PDB entry 8TVU | electron microscopy, 3.00 A resolution | chains T and W of the 24 polymer chains in the assembly

# Chain T (and W)
Protein: Portal protein
From: Salmonella phage P22
Notes: chain W of this document is another copy of the same molecule, construct and numbering; everything in this record applies to it too
UniProt: P26744 (PORTL_BPP22); residue numbers follow UniProt; this construct covers 1-725
Sequence (725 residues; each row starts with the number of its first residue):
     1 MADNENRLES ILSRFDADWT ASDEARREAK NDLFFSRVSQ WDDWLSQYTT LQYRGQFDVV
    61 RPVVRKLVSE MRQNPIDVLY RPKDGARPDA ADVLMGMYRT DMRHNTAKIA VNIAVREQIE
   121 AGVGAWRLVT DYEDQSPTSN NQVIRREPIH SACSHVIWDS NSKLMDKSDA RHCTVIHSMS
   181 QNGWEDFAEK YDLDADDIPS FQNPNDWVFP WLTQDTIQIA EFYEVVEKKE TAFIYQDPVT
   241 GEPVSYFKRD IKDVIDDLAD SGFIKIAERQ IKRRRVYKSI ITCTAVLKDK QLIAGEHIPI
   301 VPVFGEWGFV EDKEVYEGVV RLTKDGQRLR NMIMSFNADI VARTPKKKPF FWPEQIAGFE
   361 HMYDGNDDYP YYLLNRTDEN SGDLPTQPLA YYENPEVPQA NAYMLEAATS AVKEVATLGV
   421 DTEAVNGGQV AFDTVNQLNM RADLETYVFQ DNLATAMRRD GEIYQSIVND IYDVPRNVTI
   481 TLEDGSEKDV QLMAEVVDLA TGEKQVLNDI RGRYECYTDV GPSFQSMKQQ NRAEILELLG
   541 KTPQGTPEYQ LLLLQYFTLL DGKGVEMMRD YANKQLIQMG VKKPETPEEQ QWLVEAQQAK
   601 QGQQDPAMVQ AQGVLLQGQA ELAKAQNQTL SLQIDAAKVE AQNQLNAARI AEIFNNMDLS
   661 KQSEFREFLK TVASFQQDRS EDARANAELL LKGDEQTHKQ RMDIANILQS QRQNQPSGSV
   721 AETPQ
Unresolved in the structure: 1-4, 421-444, 481-491, 648-725
Curated features (UniProtKB/Swiss-Prot):
  - mutagenesis: Val64 (V64A/T/M: Overpackaging), Val303 (V303A/T/M/Y: Overpackaging)

# Chain T / chain W interface
Contacting residue pairs (213; chain T residue first):
  Thr20(T) - Thr213(W)  hydrogen bond (backbone-side chain)
  Asp23(T) - Leu212(W)
  Glu24(T) - Trp211(W)
  Glu24(T) - Leu212(W)  hydrogen bond (side chain-backbone)
  Arg81(T) - Gln529(W)
  Arg81(T) - Leu560(W)
  Lys83(T) - Arg103(W)
  Asp84(T) - Ser526(W)
  Asp84(T) - Met527(W)  hydrogen bond (side chain-backbone)
  Asp84(T) - Lys528(W)
  Pro88(T) - Asp561(W)
  Asp89(T) - Asp561(W)
  Ser160(T) - Ser180(W)
  Asn161(T) - Met179(W)
  Asn161(T) - Ser180(W)
  Asn161(T) - Gly183(W)
  Lys163(T) - Pro148(W)
  Lys163(T) - His150(W)  hydrogen bond (backbone-side chain)
  Leu164(T) - Ile109(W)  hydrophobic
  Leu164(T) - Pro148(W)  hydrophobic
  Met165(T) - Ile109(W)
  Asp166(T) - Asn105(W)  hydrogen bond
  Asp166(T) - Ile109(W)
  Arg171(T) - Asn182(W)  hydrogen bond
  Arg171(T) - Asp186(W)  salt bridge
  His172(T) - Asn182(W)
  Lys229(T) - Asp134(W)  salt bridge
  Tyr246(T) - Gln135(W)
  Ile271(T) - Asp134(W)
  Lys272(T) - Tyr132(W)  hydrogen bond (side chain-backbone)
  Lys272(T) - Asp134(W)
  Lys272(T) - Gln135(W)
  Arg273(T) - Gln135(W)
  Glu296(T) - Gln135(W)  hydrogen bond
  Glu306(T) - Arg61(W)  salt bridge
  Glu306(T) - Arg65(W)  salt bridge
  Trp307(T) - Ile113(W)  hydrophobic
  Trp307(T) - Arg116(W)  hydrogen bond (backbone-side chain)
  Trp307(T) - His150(W)
  Gly308(T) - Arg37(W)
  Phe309(T) - His150(W)
  Phe309(T) - Ser151(W)
  Val310(T) - Arg37(W)
  Val310(T) - Val38(W)  hydrophobic
  Val310(T) - Ser151(W)  hydrogen bond (backbone-side chain)
  Glu311(T) - Lys30(W)  salt bridge
  Glu311(T) - Asn205(W)
  Glu311(T) - Asp206(W)
  Glu311(T) - Val208(W)
  Glu311(T) - Trp211(W)
  Glu311(T) - Gln214(W)
  Asp312(T) - His155(W)  salt bridge
  Asp312(T) - Ser178(W)
  Asp312(T) - Asn205(W)  hydrogen bond
  Lys313(T) - Trp211(W)
  Lys313(T) - Thr213(W)  hydrogen bond (side chain-backbone)
  Glu317(T) - Arg61(W)  salt bridge
  Glu317(T) - Arg65(W)  salt bridge
  Gly318(T) - Arg65(W)
  Leu322(T) - Asp58(W)
  Leu322(T) - Arg61(W)
  Leu322(T) - Arg65(W)
  Asp325(T) - Arg54(W)
  Asp325(T) - Gly55(W)
  Asp325(T) - Gln56(W)  hydrogen bond (side chain-backbone)
  Gly326(T) - Phe57(W)
  Leu329(T) - Tyr53(W)
  Leu329(T) - Phe57(W)  hydrophobic
  Met332(T) - Val341(W)  hydrophobic
  Ile333(T) - Val341(W)  hydrophobic
  Pro345(T) - Tyr363(W)
  Pro345(T) - Gly365(W)
  Pro345(T) - Tyr372(W)
  Lys346(T) - Asp367(W)  salt bridge
  Lys346(T) - Tyr372(W)  hydrogen bond (backbone-side chain)
  Lys348(T) - Asn366(W)
  Lys348(T) - Asp367(W)  salt bridge
  Lys348(T) - Tyr369(W)  hydrogen bond (side chain-backbone)
  Lys348(T) - Pro370(W)
  Lys348(T) - Tyr371(W)
  Lys348(T) - Tyr372(W)
  Pro349(T) - Tyr371(W)
  Pro349(T) - Tyr372(W)  hydrogen bond (backbone-backbone)
  Phe350(T) - Tyr363(W)  hydrophobic
  Phe350(T) - Tyr372(W)
  Phe350(T) - Leu374(W)  hydrophobic
  Phe350(T) - Leu389(W)  hydrophobic
  Phe351(T) - Tyr372(W)  hydrogen bond (backbone-backbone)
  Phe351(T) - Leu373(W)
  Phe351(T) - Leu374(W)  hydrogen bond (backbone-backbone)
  Trp352(T) - Leu374(W)
  Trp352(T) - Asn375(W)
  Trp352(T) - Arg376(W)
  Pro353(T) - Phe359(W)  hydrophobic
  Pro353(T) - Leu374(W)
  Glu354(T) - Arg376(W)  salt bridge
  Ile356(T) - Tyr371(W)
  Glu360(T) - Tyr371(W)
  Tyr363(T) - Pro370(W)
  Tyr363(T) - Tyr371(W)  hydrophobic
  Asp378(T) - Arg376(W)  salt bridge
  Ser381(T) - Arg376(W)
  Leu384(T) - Arg376(W)
  Pro385(T) - Arg376(W)
  Pro385(T) - Asp383(W)
  Gln387(T) - Thr386(W)
  Tyr391(T) - Tyr391(W)
  Tyr392(T) - Pro349(W)
  Tyr392(T) - Tyr372(W)  hydrophobic
  Tyr392(T) - Tyr391(W)
  Glu393(T) - Lys347(W)  salt bridge
  Glu393(T) - Tyr391(W)  hydrogen bond (backbone-side chain)
  Asn394(T) - Lys347(W)
  Pro398(T) - Asn394(W)
  Pro398(T) - Pro395(W)
  Gln399(T) - Pro395(W)
  Gln399(T) - Glu396(W)
  Gln399(T) - Val397(W)  hydrogen bond (side chain-backbone)
  Ala400(T) - Val341(W)
  Ala400(T) - Pro395(W)  hydrogen bond (backbone-backbone)
  Ala400(T) - Glu396(W)
  Ala400(T) - Val397(W)  hydrophobic
  Asn401(T) - Val341(W)
  Tyr403(T) - Val397(W)  hydrophobic
  Tyr403(T) - Ala402(W)
  Tyr403(T) - Leu405(W)
  Met404(T) - Met334(W)  hydrophobic
  Met404(T) - Asn337(W)
  Met404(T) - Val341(W)  hydrophobic
  Ala407(T) - Met334(W)  hydrophobic
  Ala411(T) - Arg330(W)
  Glu414(T) - Asp58(W)
  Glu414(T) - Val59(W)
  Glu414(T) - Arg330(W)  salt bridge
  Glu414(T) - Lys413(W)  salt bridge
  Val415(T) - Asp58(W)
  Val415(T) - Arg65(W)  hydrogen bond (backbone-side chain)
  Thr417(T) - Pro62(W)
  Thr417(T) - Arg65(W)
  Gly419(T) - Arg65(W)
  Tyr447(T) - Ser69(W)
  Tyr447(T) - Arg72(W)
  Tyr447(T) - Gln73(W)
  Val448(T) - Ser69(W)
  Val448(T) - Arg72(W)
  Asp451(T) - Arg72(W)  salt bridge
  Asn452(T) - Arg72(W)  hydrogen bond
  Thr455(T) - Asn105(W)  hydrogen bond (backbone-side chain)
  Arg458(T) - Asn105(W)  hydrogen bond
  Arg458(T) - Gln525(W)
  Arg459(T) - Asn105(W)
  Arg511(T) - Gln135(W)
  Tyr514(T) - Gln135(W)
  Tyr517(T) - Arg103(W)
  Tyr517(T) - Gln525(W)
  Tyr517(T) - Ser526(W)  hydrogen bond
  Tyr517(T) - Gln529(W)
  Thr518(T) - Gln525(W)
  Asp519(T) - Gln525(W)  hydrogen bond
  Asp519(T) - Gln529(W)  hydrogen bond
  Asn531(T) - Lys563(W)
  Glu534(T) - Leu560(W)
  Glu534(T) - Val565(W)
  Ile535(T) - Val565(W)  hydrophobic
  Leu538(T) - Leu559(W)  hydrophobic
  Lys541(T) - Leu536(W)
  Thr542(T) - Leu552(W)
  Thr542(T) - Tyr556(W)  hydrogen bond
  Thr546(T) - Tyr571(W)  hydrogen bond
  Pro547(T) - Tyr556(W)  hydrophobic
  Gln550(T) - Met568(W)
  Gln550(T) - Tyr571(W)
  Leu551(T) - Tyr556(W)
  Leu551(T) - Met568(W)  hydrophobic
  Leu554(T) - Gly564(W)
  Leu554(T) - Met567(W)  hydrophobic
  Leu554(T) - Met568(W)  hydrophobic
  Val581(T) - Met567(W)  hydrophobic
  Lys582(T) - Met567(W)
  Ala607(T) - Pro606(W)
  Met608(T) - Gln604(W)
  Met608(T) - Asp605(W)
  Met608(T) - Pro606(W)
  Met608(T) - Val609(W)  hydrophobic
  Ala611(T) - Pro606(W)
  Ala611(T) - Val609(W)  hydrophobic
  Ala611(T) - Gln610(W)
  Val614(T) - Gln617(W)
  Leu615(T) - Val609(W)
  Leu615(T) - Gln612(W)
  Leu615(T) - Gly613(W)
  Gly618(T) - Leu616(W)
  Gly618(T) - Gln617(W)
  Gln619(T) - Leu616(W)
  Glu621(T) - Gln617(W)
  Glu621(T) - Ala620(W)
  Glu621(T) - Glu621(W)  hydrogen bond (side chain-backbone)
  Glu621(T) - Lys624(W)  salt bridge
  Leu622(T) - Leu616(W)  hydrophobic
  Leu622(T) - Ala620(W)  hydrophobic
  Ala625(T) - Ala620(W)
  Ala625(T) - Lys624(W)
  Ala625(T) - Asn627(W)  hydrogen bond (backbone-side chain)
  Gln628(T) - Lys624(W)
  Gln628(T) - Asn627(W)  hydrogen bond
  Thr629(T) - Asn627(W)
  Leu632(T) - Asn627(W)
  Leu632(T) - Ser631(W)
  Ala636(T) - Ile634(W)  hydrophobic
  Val639(T) - Lys638(W)
  Asn643(T) - Lys638(W)
  Asn646(T) - Leu645(W)
  Ala647(T) - Leu645(W)  hydrophobic
Interface residues without a listed pair, chain T (132 interface residues in all): Arg14, Ala21, Arg27, Val315, Phe336, Asp364, Glu396, Ala408, Leu418, Val420, Arg513, Pro543, Leu576, Asp605, Gln612, Gln617, Gln633, Glu640
Interface residues without a listed pair, chain W (127 interface residues in all): Lys66, Val68, Thr106, Asn112, Glu117, Ser136, Pro210, Thr216, Ala338, Ile340, Ala342, Phe351, Arg532, Tyr549, Gln555, Gly562, Arg569, Ala623, Gln628, Leu630, Ala641, Gln642

# Summary
The interface between chain T and chain W involves 132 residues on one side and 127 on the other, with 33
hydrogen bonds and 17 salt bridges. Polar pairs include Arg171(T)-Asp186(W), Lys229(T)-Asp134(W) and
Glu306(T)-Arg61(W). From UniProt: 2 mutagenesis sites on chain T.
Chain T and chain W are both Portal protein (Salmonella phage P22); the structure, In situ cryo-EM structure
of bacteriophage P22 portal protein: head-to-tail protein complex at 3.0A resolution, was determined by
electron microscopy, deposited together with 8TVR, 8U1O, 8U10 and 8U11.
